4H37 - chains A and B; structure by X-ray diffraction, 3.35 A resolution.

== Chain A (and B) ==
Name: Lmo2059 protein
Organism: Listeria monocytogenes
Notes: fragment: kvlm pore module, truncated c-terminus; chain B of this document is another copy of the same molecule, construct and numbering; everything in this record applies to it too
Reference sequence: Q8Y5K1 (Q8Y5K1_LISMO); residues 2-137 here correspond to UniProt positions 98-233 (UniProt number = residue number + 96)
Amino-acid sequence (137 residues; numbered 1 to 137; the number before each row is that of its first residue):
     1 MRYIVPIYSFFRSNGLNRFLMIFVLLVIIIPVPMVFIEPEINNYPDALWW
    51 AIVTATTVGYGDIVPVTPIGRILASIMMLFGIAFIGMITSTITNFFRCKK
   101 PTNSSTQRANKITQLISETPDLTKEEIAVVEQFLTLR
Unresolved in the structure: 1-13, 100-137
Differences from the reference sequence: expression tag (1); engineered mutation Cys98 (Ala194 in Q8Y5K1)
Metal / ion sites: K+ site 1: Thr57, Val58 (shared with Thr57(B), Val58(B) of chain B); K+ site 2: Thr57 (shared with Thr57(B) of chain B); K+ site 3: Val58, Gly59 (shared with Val58(B), Gly59(B) of chain B); K+ site 4: Gly59, Tyr60 (shared with Gly59(B), Tyr60(B) of chain B)
Reported in the primary citation:
  - K+ coordination: Thr57, Val58, Gly59, Tyr60

== Interface between chain A and chain B ==
Contacting residue pairs - 32 pairs, chain A then chain B:
  Pro45(A) with Arg71(B)
  Asp46(A) with Arg71(B), salt bridge
  Trp49(A) with Pro65(B); Arg71(B); Ala74(B), hydrophobic; Met78(B), hydrophobic
  Ile52(A) with Ser75(B)
  Val53(A) with Met78(B), hydrophobic
  Thr56(A) with Thr57(B); Met78(B); Ile82(B)
  Thr57(A) with Thr57(B)
  Val58(A) with Val58(B); Gly59(B); Met78(B), hydrophobic
  Gly59(A) with Gly59(B)
  Tyr60(A) with Trp50(B), hydrogen bond; Thr54(B), hydrogen bond; Gly59(B); Tyr60(B); Gly61(B); Ile63(B); Val64(B), hydrophobic; Met78(B), hydrophobic
  Phe84(A) with Ile82(B), hydrophobic
  Ile85(A) with Ile82(B), hydrophobic
  Thr89(A) with Gly86(B); Thr89(B)
  Ile92(A) with Met87(B), hydrophobic; Ser90(B)
  Thr93(A) with Ser90(B)
  Arg97(A) with Arg97(B), hydrogen bond (backbone-side chain)
Also at the interface, not in a pair above, chain A (18 interface residues in all): Asp62, Ile88
Also at the interface, not in a pair above, chain B (21 interface residues in all): Ala83

== Overview ==
The interface between chain A and chain B involves 18 residues on one side and 21 on the other, with 3
hydrogen bonds and 1 salt bridge. Among the polar pairs are Asp46(A)-Arg71(B), Tyr60(A)-Trp50(B) and
Tyr60(A)-Thr54(B). The paper reports K+ coordination by Thr57(A), Val58(A) and Gly59(A) among others.
Chain A and chain B are both Lmo2059 protein (Listeria monocytogenes); the structure, Crystal structure of a
voltage-gated K+ channel pore domain in a closed state in lipid membranes, was determined by X-ray diffraction
(same publication as 4H33).
